6GVE - chains D and A of the 16 polymer chains in the assembly; structure by electron microscopy, 3.90 A resolution.

Chain D (and A):
Molecule: Glyceraldehyde-3-phosphate dehydrogenase
From: Thermosynechococcus elongatus (strain BP-1)
Notes: EC 1.2.1.-; chain A of this document is another copy of the same molecule, construct and numbering; everything in this record applies to it too
UniProtKB: Q8DIW5 (Q8DIW5_THEEB); residue numbers follow UniProt; this construct covers 1-337
Sequence (339 residues; each row starts with the number of its first residue; numbers below 1 keep their minus sign (Gly-1 is residue -1)):
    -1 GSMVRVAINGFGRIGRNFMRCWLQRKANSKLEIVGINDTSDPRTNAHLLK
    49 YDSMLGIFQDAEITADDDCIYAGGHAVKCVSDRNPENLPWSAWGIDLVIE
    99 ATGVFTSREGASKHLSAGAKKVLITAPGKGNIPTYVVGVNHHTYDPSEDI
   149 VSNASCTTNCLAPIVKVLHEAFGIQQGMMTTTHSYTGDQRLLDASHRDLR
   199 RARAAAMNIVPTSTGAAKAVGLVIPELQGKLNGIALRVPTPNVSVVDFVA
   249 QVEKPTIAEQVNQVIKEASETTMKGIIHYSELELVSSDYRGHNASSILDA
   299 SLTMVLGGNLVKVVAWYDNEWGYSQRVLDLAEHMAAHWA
Not modelled in the structure: -1 to 0
Sequence notes: expression tag (-1 to 0)
Ligand contacts: NAD (nicotinamide-adenine-dinucleotide): Asn7, Gly8, Phe9, Gly10, Arg11, Ile12, Asn35, Asp36, Thr37, Asp80, Arg81, Ala99, Thr100, Gly101, Val102, Phe103, Thr123, Ala124, Cys154, Thr184, Asn317, Glu318, Tyr321

Interface between chain D and chain A:
Contacting residue pairs - 52 pairs, chain D then chain A:
  Arg11(D) - Asp191(A)  salt bridge
  Arg14(D) - Asp191(A)  hydrogen bond (side chain-backbone)
  Asp36(D) - Ser193(A)  hydrogen bond
  Thr37(D) - Ser193(A)
  Ser38(D) - Ser193(A)
  Thr42(D) - His194(A)
  His45(D) - Leu197(A)
  His45(D) - Arg201(A)
  Leu46(D) - Ala192(A)
  Leu46(D) - Ser193(A)
  Leu46(D) - Arg201(A)
  Tyr49(D) - Arg201(A)  hydrogen bond (backbone-side chain)
  Asp50(D) - Asp191(A)
  Asp50(D) - Arg201(A)
  Ser51(D) - Asp191(A)  hydrogen bond (backbone-side chain)
  Ser51(D) - Arg201(A)
  Ser51(D) - Asn206(A)  hydrogen bond
  Tyr183(D) - Leu189(A)  hydrophobic
  Tyr183(D) - Leu190(A)
  Tyr183(D) - Ala204(A)
  Thr184(D) - Leu189(A)
  Gly185(D) - Leu190(A)
  Gln187(D) - Leu189(A)
  Leu189(D) - Tyr183(A)  hydrophobic
  Leu189(D) - Thr184(A)
  Leu189(D) - Gln187(A)
  Leu189(D) - Leu189(A)  hydrophobic
  Leu189(D) - Ala203(A)  hydrophobic
  Leu190(D) - Tyr183(A)
  Leu190(D) - Gly185(A)
  Leu190(D) - Glu318(A)
  Asp191(D) - Arg11(A)  salt bridge
  Asp191(D) - Arg14(A)  hydrogen bond (backbone-side chain)
  Asp191(D) - Asp50(A)
  Asp191(D) - Ser51(A)  hydrogen bond (side chain-backbone)
  Ala192(D) - Leu46(A)
  Ser193(D) - Asp36(A)  hydrogen bond
  Ser193(D) - Thr37(A)
  Ser193(D) - Ser38(A)
  His194(D) - Thr42(A)
  Leu197(D) - His45(A)
  Arg201(D) - His45(A)  hydrogen bond
  Arg201(D) - Leu46(A)
  Arg201(D) - Tyr49(A)  hydrogen bond (side chain-backbone)
  Arg201(D) - Asp50(A)
  Arg201(D) - Ser51(A)
  Ala203(D) - Leu189(A)  hydrophobic
  Ala204(D) - Tyr183(A)
  Met205(D) - Pro239(A)  hydrophobic
  Asn206(D) - Ser51(A)  hydrogen bond
  Pro239(D) - Met205(A)  hydrophobic
  Glu318(D) - Leu190(A)
Interface residues without a listed pair, chain D (31 interface residues in all): Met52, Ala200
Interface residues without a listed pair, chain A (31 interface residues in all): Met52, Ala200

Overview:
Chain D and chain A each contribute 31 residues to their interface, with 11 hydrogen bonds and 2 salt bridges.
Polar pairs include Arg11(D)-Asp191(A), Arg14(D)-Asp191(A) and Asp36(D)-Ser193(A). Bound to chain D: NAD.
Chain D and chain A are both Glyceraldehyde-3-phosphate dehydrogenase (Thermosynechococcus elongatus (strain
BP-1)); the structure, GAPDH-CP12-PRK complex, was determined by electron microscopy, deposited together with
6GFO, 6GFQ, 6GG7, 6GHL and 6GHR.
